Entry 4RQ4 (X-ray diffraction, 2.10 A resolution); this record covers chains A and P of the 4 polymer chains in the assembly.

[Chain A]
Name: DNA polymerase beta
Organism: Homo sapiens
Notes: EC 2.7.7.7, 4.2.99.-
Reference sequence: P06746 (DPOLB_HUMAN); numbering as in UniProt (aligned over 1-335)
Amino-acid sequence (343 residues; each row starts with the number of its first residue; numbers below 1 keep their minus sign (Met-1 is residue -1)):
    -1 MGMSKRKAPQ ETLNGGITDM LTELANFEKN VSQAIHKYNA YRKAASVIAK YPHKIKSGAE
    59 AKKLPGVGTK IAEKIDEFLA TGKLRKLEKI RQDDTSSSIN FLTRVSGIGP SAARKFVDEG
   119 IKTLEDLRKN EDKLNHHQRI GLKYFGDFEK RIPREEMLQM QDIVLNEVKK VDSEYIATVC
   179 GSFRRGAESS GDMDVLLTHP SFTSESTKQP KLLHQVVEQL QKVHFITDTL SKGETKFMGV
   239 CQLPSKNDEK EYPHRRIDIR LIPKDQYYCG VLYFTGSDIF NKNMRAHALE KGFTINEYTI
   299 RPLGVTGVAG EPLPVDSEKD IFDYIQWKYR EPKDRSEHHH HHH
Unresolved in the structure: -1 to 9, 336-341
Construct notes: expression tag (-1 to 0, 336-341)
Ion coordination: Na+ site 1: Lys60, Leu62, Val65 (shared with 1 residue of chain D); Na+ site 2: Thr101, Val103, Ile106 (shared with DG9(P) of chain P); Mg2+ site 1: Asp190, Asp192 (together with 2'-deoxyadenosine 5'-triphosphate, pyrophosphate) (shared with DA11(P) of chain P); Mg2+ site 2: Asp190, Asp192, Asp256 (together with 2'-deoxyadenosine 5'-triphosphate) (shared with DC10(P), DA11(P) of chain P)
Small-molecule neighbours: 2'-deoxyadenosine 5'-triphosphate / pyrophosphate: Arg149, Gly179, Ser180, Arg183, Ser188, Gly189, Asp190, Asp192, Tyr271, Phe272, Thr273, Gly274, Ser275, Asp276, Asn279, Arg283
Curated features (UniProtKB/Swiss-Prot):
  - region: Arg183 to Asp192 (DNA-binding)
  - active site: Lys72 (Nucleophile)
  - binding site (K(+)): Lys60, Leu62, Val65, Thr101, Val103, Ile106
  - binding site (Na(+)): Lys60, Leu62, Val65, Thr101, Val103, Ile106
  - binding site (dATP): Arg149, Ser180, Arg183, Gly189, Asp190
  - binding site (dCTP): Arg149, Ser180, Arg183, Gly189, Asp190
  - binding site (dGTP): Arg149, Ser180, Arg183, Gly189, Asp190, Asp192
  - binding site (dTTP): Arg149, Ser180, Arg183, Gly189, Asp190
  - binding site (Mg(2+)): Asp190, Asp192, Asp256
  - modified residue: Lys72 (N6-acetyllysine), Arg83 (Omega-N-methylarginine), Arg152 (Omega-N-methylarginine)
  - cross-link (Glycyl lysine isopeptide (Lys-Gly)): Lys41 (interchain with G-Cter in ubiquitin), Lys61 (interchain with G-Cter in ubiquitin), Lys81 (interchain with G-Cter in ubiquitin)
  - natural variant: Leu22 (L22P: Found in a gastric cancer sample; uncertain significance), Tyr39 (Y39C: Found in a gastric cancer sample; uncertain significance), Gly118 (G118V: Decreased DNA-directed DNA polymerase activity), Arg137 (R137Q: Decreased function in base-excision repair), Arg149 (R149I: Decreased DNA-directed DNA polymerase activity), Asp160 (D160N: Found in a gastric cancer sample; uncertain significance), Cys239 (C239R: Found in a gastric cancer sample; uncertain significance), Lys289 (K289M: Found in a colon cancer sample; uncertain significance), Asn294 (N294D: Found in a gastric cancer sample; uncertain significance), Glu295 (E295K: Found in a gastric cancer sample; uncertain significance)
  - mutagenesis: Phe25 (F25W: No effect on 5'-dRP lyase activity. Decreased ssDNA binding), His34 (H34G: Decreased 5'-dRP lyase activity. Decreased ssDNA binding), Lys35 (K35A: Decreased 5'-dRP lyase activity. Decreased ssDNA binding. Loss of 5'-dRP lyase activity; when associated with A-68 and A-72. Decreased ssDNA binding; when associated with A-68 and A-72 ...), Tyr39 (Y39F: No effect on 5'-dRP lyase activity; Y39Q: Abolishes DNA polymerase and 5'-dRP lyase activity), Lys41 (K41R: Abolishes ubiquitination; when associated with R-61 and R-81), Lys60 (K60A: Decreased 5'-dRP lyase activity. Decreased ssDNA binding), Lys61 (K61R: Abolishes ubiquitination; when associated with R-41 and R-81), Lys68 (K68A: No effect on 5'-dRP lyase activity. Decreased ssDNA binding. Loss of 5'-dRP lyase activity; when associated with A-35 and A-72. Decreased ssDNA binding; when associated with A-35 and A-72 ...), Glu71 (E71Q: No effect on 5'-dRP lyase activity. No effect on structure shown by circular dichroism. No effect on ssDNA binding), Lys72 (K72A: Severely reduced 5'-dRP lyase activity. Does not affect ssDNA binding. Loss of 5'-dRP lyase activity; when associated with A-35 and A-68. Decreased ssDNA binding ...), Glu75 (E75A: Slightly decreased 5'-dRP lyase activity. Decreased ssDNA binding. No effect on structure shown by circular dichroism), Lys81 (K81R: Abolishes ubiquitination; when associated with R-41 and R-61), 5 further mutagenesis entries in UniProt

[Chain P]
Molecule: 11-nt DNA strand
Sequence (11 nucleotides; each row starts with the number of its first residue):
     1 GCTGATGCGC A
Ion coordination: Na+: DG9 (shared with Thr101(A), Val103(A), Ile106(A) of chain A); Mg2+ site 1: DC10, DA11 (together with 2'-deoxyadenosine 5'-triphosphate) (shared with Asp190(A), Asp192(A), Asp256(A) of chain A); Mg2+ site 2: DA11 (together with 2'-deoxyadenosine 5'-triphosphate, pyrophosphate) (shared with Asp190(A), Asp192(A) of chain A)

[Interface between chain A and chain P]
Pairs across the interface (27; chain A residue first):
  Val103(A) with DG9(P), phosphate contact
  Ser104(A) with DG9(P), phosphate contact
  Gly105(A) with DC8(P), phosphate contact; DG9(P), hydrogen bond to the phosphate
  Ile106(A) with DG9(P), phosphate contact
  Gly107(A) with DC8(P), hydrogen bond to the phosphate; DG9(P), phosphate contact
  Pro108(A) with DC8(P), phosphate contact
  Ser109(A) with DG7(P), phosphate contact; DC8(P), hydrogen bond to the phosphate
  Ala110(A) with DC8(P), hydrogen bond to the phosphate
  Gly179(A) with DA11(P), phosphate contact
  Arg183(A) with DA11(P), phosphate contact
  Asp190(A) with DA11(P), phosphate contact
  Asp192(A) with DC10(P), phosphate contact; DA11(P), phosphate contact
  Met236(A) with DC10(P), sugar contact
  Arg254(A) with DC10(P), salt bridge to the phosphate
  Asp256(A) with DC10(P), phosphate contact
  Tyr271(A) with DC10(P), hydrogen bond to the base; DA11(P), sugar contact
  Phe272(A) with DC10(P), phosphate contact; DA11(P), phosphate contact
  Thr273(A) with DA11(P), phosphate contact
  Gly274(A) with DA11(P), hydrogen bond to the phosphate
  Asp276(A) with DA11(P), base contact
  Asn279(A) with DA11(P), hydrogen bond to the base
Interface residues without a listed pair, chain A (23 interface residues in all): His135, Ser275

[In short]
23 residues of chain A face 5 of chain P across their interface; the contacts include 7 hydrogen bonds and 1
salt bridge. Among the polar pairs are Tyr271(A)-DC10(P), Asn279(A)-DA11(P) and Gly105(A)-DG9(P). Ligands of
chain A: 2'-deoxyadenosine 5'-triphosphate / pyrophosphate.
Chain A is DNA polymerase beta (Homo sapiens) and chain P is an 11-nt DNA strand; the structure, Human DNA
Polymerase Beta With Gapped DNA Containing an 8-oxo-7,8-dihydro-Guanine(8-oxoG) and dATP soaked with MgCl2 for
..., was determined by X-ray diffraction, deposited together with 4RPX, 4RPY, 4RPZ, 4RQ0, 4RQ1, 4RQ2 and 5
further entries.
